PDB entry 7UZK | electron microscopy, 3.00 A resolution | chains E and H of the 19 polymer chains in the assembly

# Chain E
Name: V-type proton ATPase subunit B, brain isoform
Source organism: Rattus norvegicus
Reference sequence: P62815 (VATB2_RAT); numbering as in UniProt (aligned over 1-511)
Amino-acid sequence (511 residues; numbered 1 to 511; the number before each row is that of its first residue):
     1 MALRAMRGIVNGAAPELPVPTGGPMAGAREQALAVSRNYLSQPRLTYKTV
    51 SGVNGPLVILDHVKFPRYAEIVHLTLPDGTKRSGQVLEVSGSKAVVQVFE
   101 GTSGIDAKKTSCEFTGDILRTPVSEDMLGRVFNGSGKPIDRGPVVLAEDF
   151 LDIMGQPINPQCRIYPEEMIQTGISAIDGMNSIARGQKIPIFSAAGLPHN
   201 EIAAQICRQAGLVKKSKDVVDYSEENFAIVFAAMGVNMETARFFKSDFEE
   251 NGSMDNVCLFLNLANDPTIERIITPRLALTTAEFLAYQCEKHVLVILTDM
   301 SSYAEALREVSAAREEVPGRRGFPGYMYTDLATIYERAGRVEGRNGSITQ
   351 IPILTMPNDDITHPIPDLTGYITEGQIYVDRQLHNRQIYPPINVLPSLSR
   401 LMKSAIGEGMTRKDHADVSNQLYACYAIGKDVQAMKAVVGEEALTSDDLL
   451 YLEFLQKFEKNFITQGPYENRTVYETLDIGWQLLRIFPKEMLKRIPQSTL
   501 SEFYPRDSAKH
Not modelled in the structure: 1-37, 217-223, 509-511
Curated features (UniProtKB/Swiss-Prot):
  - binding site (ATP): R400

# Chain H
Name: ATPase H+-transporting V1 subunit D
Source organism: Rattus norvegicus
Reference sequence: Q6P503 (Q6P503_RAT); residue numbers follow UniProt; this construct covers 1-247
Amino-acid sequence (247 residues; numbered 1 to 247; the number before each row is that of its first residue):
     1 MSGKDRIEIFPSRMAQTIMKARLKGAQTGRNLLKKKSDALTLRFRQILKK
    51 IIETKMLMGEVMREAAFSLAEAKFTAGDFSTTVIQNVNKAQVKIRAKKDN
   101 VAGVTLPVFEHYHEGTDSYELTGLARGGEQLAKLKRNYAKAVELLVELAS
   151 LQTSFVTLDEAIKITNRRVNAIEHVIIPRIERTLAYIITELDEREREEFY
   201 RLKKIQEKKKIIKEKSEKDLERRRAAGEVMEPANLLAEEKDEDLLFE
Not modelled in the structure: 1-3, 115-127, 224-247

# Interface between chain E and chain H
Pairs across the interface (18):
  E315(E) - Q206(H)  hydrogen bond (backbone-side chain)
  E315(E) - K209(H)  salt bridge
  E315(E) - K213(H)  salt bridge
  V317(E) - F199(H)  hydrophobic
  V317(E) - L202(H)  hydrophobic
  V317(E) - K203(H)
  V317(E) - Q206(H)
  P318(E) - L202(H)
  R320(E) - D192(H)  salt bridge
  R320(E) - E195(H)  salt bridge
  R321(E) - R13(H)
  R321(E) - E195(H)  hydrogen bond (backbone-side chain)
  T362(E) - K20(H)
  D431(E) - K35(H)  salt bridge
  M435(E) - K35(H)
  V438(E) - K36(H)
  V438(E) - A102(H)
  V439(E) - A39(H)  hydrophobic
Other interface residues (no listed pair), chain E (15 interface residues in all): E316, G319, N358, D360, A434
Other interface residues (no listed pair), chain H (17 interface residues in all): T17, L32, G103

# In short
Chain E and chain H form an interface of 15 and 17 residues respectively, with 2 hydrogen bonds and 5 salt
bridges. Polar pairs include E315(E)-K209(H), E315(E)-K213(H) and R320(E)-D192(H). From UniProt: ATP-binding
residue R400(E) on chain E.
Here chain E is V-type proton ATPase subunit B, brain isoform and chain H is ATPase H+-transporting V1 subunit
D, both from Rattus norvegicus. Entry 7UZK (Rat Kidney V1 complex lacking subunit H with SidK and NCOA7B,
State 1) was determined by electron microscopy.
